PDB entry 7P02 | electron microscopy, 2.87 A resolution | chains R and P of the 6 polymer chains in the assembly

# Chain R
Molecule: Substance-P receptor
Organism: Homo sapiens
UniProtKB: P25103 (NK1R_HUMAN); residue numbers follow UniProt; this construct covers 1-335
Amino-acid sequence (382 residues; row label = number of the first residue in the row; numbers below 1 keep their minus sign (Met-46 is residue -46)):
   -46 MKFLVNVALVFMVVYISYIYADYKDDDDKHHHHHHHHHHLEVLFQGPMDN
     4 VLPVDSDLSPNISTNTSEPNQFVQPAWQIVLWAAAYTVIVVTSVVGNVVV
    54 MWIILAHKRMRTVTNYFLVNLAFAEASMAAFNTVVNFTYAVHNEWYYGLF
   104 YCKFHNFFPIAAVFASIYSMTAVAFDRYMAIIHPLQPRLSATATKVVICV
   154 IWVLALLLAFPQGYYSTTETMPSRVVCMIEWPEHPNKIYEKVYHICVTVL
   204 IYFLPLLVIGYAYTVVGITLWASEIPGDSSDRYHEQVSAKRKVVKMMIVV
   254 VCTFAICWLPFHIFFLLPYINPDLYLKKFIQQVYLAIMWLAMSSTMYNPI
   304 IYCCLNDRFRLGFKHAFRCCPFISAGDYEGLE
Not modelled in the structure: -46 to 21, 226-236, 320-335
Sequence notes: initiating methionine (-46); expression tag (-45 to 0)
Disulfides: Cys105-Cys180
Curated features (UniProtKB/Swiss-Prot):
  - binding site (CP-96345): His197
  - lipidation: Cys322 (S-palmitoyl cysteine)
  - glycosylation (N-linked (GlcNAc...) asparagine): Asn14, Asn18
  - natural variant: Tyr192 (Y192H: Display properties similar to those of the wild-type receptor)
Reported in the primary citation:
  - binding site for Protachykinin-1 (chain P): Asn85
  - mutagenesis - F25A (16-fold), N85A, N85D (10-fold), N85Q (10-fold), N89A (36- to 111-fold), N89D (36- to 111-fold), N89Q (36- to 111-fold), Y92A, F117A (6- to 28-fold), Q165A (6- to 28-fold), R177A, R177K (60-fold), V179A, F264A (6- to 28-fold), F268A (6- to 28-fold), Y278A, I283A, Q284A, Y287A (31-fold), M291A (6- to 28-fold): decreased binding to Protachykinin-1 (chain P)
  - mutagenesis - Y92F: unchanged binding to Protachykinin-1 (chain P)
  - specificity-determining residues: Glu172, Glu183, Glu186, Asp276 (proposed by the authors, not directly observed)

# Chain P
Molecule: Protachykinin-1
Organism: Homo sapiens
UniProtKB: P20366 (TKN1_HUMAN); residues 1-11 here correspond to UniProt positions 58-68 (UniProt number = residue number + 57)
Amino-acid sequence (12 residues; each row starts with the number of its first residue):
     1 RPKPQQFFGLMX
Not modelled in the structure: 1-2
Sequence notes: amidation (12)
Modified positions: NH2 (amino group) at position 12
Curated features (UniProtKB/Swiss-Prot):
  - site (Cleavage): Pro2, Lys3, Gln6, Phe7, Phe7, Phe8, Phe8, Gly9, Gly9, Leu10
  - modified residue: Met11 (Methionine amide)

# Interface between chain R and chain P
Residue-residue contacts (41; chain R residue first):
  Gln24(R) - Gln5(P)  hydrogen bond (side chain-backbone)
  Phe25(R) - Gln5(P)
  Phe25(R) - Gln6(P)
  Phe25(R) - Phe7(P)  hydrophobic
  Asn85(R) - Met11(P)  hydrogen bond (side chain-backbone)
  Asn85(R) - NH2_12(P)  hydrogen bond (side chain-backbone)
  Asn89(R) - Leu10(P)  hydrogen bond (side chain-backbone)
  Asn89(R) - Met11(P)
  Asn89(R) - NH2_12(P)
  Tyr92(R) - Phe8(P)
  Tyr92(R) - Leu10(P)  hydrophobic
  Ala93(R) - Phe7(P)  hydrophobic
  Asn96(R) - Gln6(P)
  Asn96(R) - Phe7(P)
  Asn96(R) - Phe8(P)  hydrogen bond (side chain-backbone)
  Trp98(R) - Leu10(P)  hydrophobic
  His108(R) - Leu10(P)
  Asn109(R) - Leu10(P)
  Ile113(R) - Met11(P)  hydrophobic
  Ile113(R) - NH2_12(P)
  Gln165(R) - Met11(P)
  Met174(R) - Pro4(P)
  Arg177(R) - Pro4(P)  hydrogen bond (side chain-backbone)
  Arg177(R) - Gln6(P)  hydrogen bond (side chain-backbone)
  Val179(R) - Phe8(P)  hydrophobic
  Cys180(R) - Leu10(P)
  Met181(R) - Phe8(P)  hydrophobic
  His197(R) - Met11(P)
  Phe264(R) - Met11(P)
  Phe268(R) - Gly9(P)
  Phe268(R) - Leu10(P)
  Phe268(R) - Met11(P)  hydrophobic
  Tyr278(R) - Gln5(P)
  Tyr278(R) - Phe7(P)  hydrogen bond (backbone-backbone)
  Leu279(R) - Gln5(P)
  Ile283(R) - Phe7(P)  hydrophobic
  Gln284(R) - Phe7(P)
  Tyr287(R) - Phe7(P)  hydrophobic
  Tyr287(R) - Gly9(P)
  Tyr287(R) - Leu10(P)  hydrogen bond (side chain-backbone)
  Met291(R) - Met11(P)
Other interface residues (no listed pair), chain R (29 interface residues in all): Ile182, Val200, Phe267
Other interface residues (no listed pair), chain P (10 interface residues in all): Lys3
Interface features reported in the paper:
  - residue pairs: Asn85(R)-Met11(P) (hydrogen bond)

# Summary
The interface between chain R and chain P involves 29 residues on one side and 10 on the other; the contacts
include 9 hydrogen bonds. Polar pairs include Gln24(R)-Gln5(P), Asn85(R)-Met11(P) and Asn85(R)-NH2_12(P). The
authors report a hydrogen bond between Asn85(R) and Met11(P). From the paper: a binding site for
Protachykinin-1 (chain P) at Asn85(R); F25A, N85A and N85D of chain R, among others, reduce binding to
Protachykinin-1 (chain P); 21 substitutions were tested in all.
Chain R is Substance-P receptor and chain P is Protachykinin-1, both from Homo sapiens; the structure, Human
Neurokinin 1 receptor (NK1R) substance P Gs complex, was determined by electron microscopy (same publication
as 7P00).
